PDB entry 7MZK | X-ray diffraction, 2.25 A resolution | chains C and D of the 5 polymer chains in the assembly

== Chain C ==
Name: WCSL 129 heavy chain
Organism: Homo sapiens
Chain sequence (224 residues; each row starts with the number of its first residue):
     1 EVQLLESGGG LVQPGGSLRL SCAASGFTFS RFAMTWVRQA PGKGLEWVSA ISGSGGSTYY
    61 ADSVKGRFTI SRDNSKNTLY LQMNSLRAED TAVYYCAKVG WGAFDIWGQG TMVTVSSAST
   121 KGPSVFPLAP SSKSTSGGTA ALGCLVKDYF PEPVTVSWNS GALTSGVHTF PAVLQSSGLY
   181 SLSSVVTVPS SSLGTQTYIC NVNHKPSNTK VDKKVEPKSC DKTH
Unresolved in the structure: 132-137, 220-224
Cystine bridges: C22-C96, C144-C200

== Chain D ==
Name: WCSL 129 light chain
Organism: Homo sapiens
Chain sequence (216 residues; each row starts with the number of its first residue):
     1 QSVLTQPPSA SGTPGQSVSI SCSGTYSNIG SNPVNWYQQV PGTAPKLLIY ANDQRPSGVP
    61 DRFSGSKSAT SAFLAIGGLQ SEDDADYYCS TWDDSLPGPL FGGGTKLTVL GQPKANPTVT
   121 LFPPSSEELQ ANKATLVCLI SDFYPGAVTV AWKADGSPVK AGVETTKPSK QSNNKYAASS
   181 YLSLTPEQWK SHRSYSCQVT HEGSTVEKTV APTECS
Unresolved in the structure: 1, 214-216
Cystine bridges: C22-C89, C138-C197

== Interface between chain C and chain D ==
Residue-residue contacts (55):
  Q39(C) with Q39(D), hydrogen bond; Y88(D), hydrogen bond
  K43(C) with Y88(D)
  G44(C) with Y88(D)
  L45(C) with P45(D), hydrophobic; Y88(D), hydrophobic; F101(D)
  W47(C) with G98(D); P99(D); F101(D)
  Y60(C) with P97(D)
  Y95(C) with Q39(D), hydrogen bond; T43(D); A44(D), hydrophobic; P45(D)
  W101(C) with Y50(D), hydrophobic
  G102(C) with N35(D), hydrogen bond (backbone-side chain); W92(D), hydrogen bond (backbone-side chain)
  A103(C) with N35(D); Y37(D); L47(D), hydrophobic; Y50(D), hydrophobic
  F104(C) with Y37(D), hydrogen bond (backbone-side chain); L47(D); P99(D), hydrophobic
  D105(C) with L47(D)
  W107(C) with Y37(D); P45(D)
  G108(C) with A44(D)
  F126(C) with S125(D); E127(D); E128(D)
  P127(C) with S125(D); E127(D)
  L128(C) with F122(D), hydrophobic
  A129(C) with F122(D)
  A141(C) with F122(D)
  L142(C) with F122(D), hydrophobic
  L145(C) with Y181(D), hydrophobic
  K147(C) with E128(D), salt bridge; K133(D)
  F170(C) with L139(D), hydrophobic; I140(D); A177(D), hydrophobic; A178(D)
  P171(C) with S169(D); S179(D)
  A172(C) with T166(D)
  V173(C) with T166(D); Y181(D), hydrophobic
  L182(C) with Y181(D)
  S183(C) with V137(D); Y181(D), hydrogen bond
  V185(C) with F122(D), hydrophobic; L139(D), hydrophobic
Interface residues without a listed pair, chain C (35 interface residues in all): V37, E46, Q109, G143, Q175, S181
Interface residues without a listed pair, chain D (34 interface residues in all): G103, P123, T135, S141, E164, T165

== In short ==
35 residues of chain C and 34 residues of chain D are in contact, with 7 hydrogen bonds and 1 salt bridge.
Among the polar pairs are K147(C)-E128(D), Q39(C)-Q39(D) and Q39(C)-Y88(D).
Chain C is WCSL 129 heavy chain and chain D is WCSL 129 light chain, both from Homo sapiens; the structure,
SARS-CoV-2 receptor binding domain bound to Fab WCSL 129 and Fab PDI 96, was determined by X-ray diffraction
(same publication as 7MZF, 7MZH and 7MZJ).
